6B1K - chains B and C of the 3 polymer chains in the assembly; structure by X-ray diffraction, 1.17 A resolution.

[Chain B (and C)]
Name: Macrophage migration inhibitory factor
Source organism: Homo sapiens
Notes: EC 5.3.2.1, 5.3.3.12; chain C of this document is another copy of the same molecule, construct and numbering; everything in this record applies to it too
UniProt: P14174 (MIF_HUMAN); residues 1-114 here correspond to UniProt positions 2-115 (UniProt number = residue number + 1)
Amino-acid sequence (114 residues; row label = number of the first residue in the row):
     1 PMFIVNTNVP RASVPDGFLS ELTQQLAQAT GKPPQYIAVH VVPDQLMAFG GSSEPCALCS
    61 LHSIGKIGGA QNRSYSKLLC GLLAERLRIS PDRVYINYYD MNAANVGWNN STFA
Swiss-Prot annotation at these positions:
  - active site: Pro1 (Proton acceptor)
  - binding site (substrate): Lys32, Ile64, Asn97
  - modified residue: Lys77 (N6-acetyllysine)
Small-molecule neighbours: C9G (2-[1-(4-hydroxyphenyl)-1H-1,2,3-triazol-4-yl]-7-methyl-1,7-naphthyridin-8(7H)-one): Pro1, Met2, Lys32, Pro33, Tyr36, His62, Ser63, Ile64, Met101, Val106, Phe113
What the authors report for this chain:
  - binding site for C9G: Lys32

[How chain B and chain C interact]
Contacting residue pairs (61; chain B residue first):
  Asn6(B) with His40(C)
  Gln45(B) with His40(C), hydrogen bond; Val42(C)
  Leu46(B) with Arg11(C); Leu19(C); His40(C); Val41(C), hydrogen bond (backbone-backbone)
  Met47(B) with Leu19(C), hydrophobic; Val39(C); His40(C)
  Ala48(B) with Leu19(C); Ala38(C); Val39(C), hydrogen bond (backbone-backbone)
  Phe49(B) with Gln35(C); Tyr36(C), hydrophobic; Ile37(C); Trp108(C)
  Gly50(B) with Pro34(C); Gln35(C); Ile37(C), hydrogen bond (backbone-backbone)
  Gly51(B) with Thr23(C)
  Leu58(B) with Met2(C), hydrophobic; Ala38(C), hydrophobic; His40(C)
  Ile67(B) with Asn105(C)
  Asn72(B) with Ala104(C), hydrogen bond (side chain-backbone); Asn105(C), hydrogen bond; Thr112(C)
  Arg73(B) with Asn110(C); Ser111(C); Thr112(C); Ala114(C), hydrogen bond (side chain-backbone)
  Ser76(B) with Gly107(C); Asn110(C); Ser111(C), hydrogen bond (side chain-backbone); Thr112(C)
  Lys77(B) with Asn110(C), hydrogen bond (backbone-backbone)
  Cys80(B) with Asn110(C)
  Pro91(B) with Asn109(C), hydrogen bond (backbone-backbone); Asn110(C)
  Asp92(B) with Trp108(C), hydrogen bond (backbone-side chain); Asn109(C)
  Val94(B) with Gly107(C); Trp108(C); Asn109(C)
  Tyr95(B) with Pro1(C); Met2(C), hydrophobic; Tyr36(C), hydrogen bond (side chain-backbone); Gly107(C); Trp108(C)
  Ile96(B) with Asn105(C); Val106(C); Gly107(C), hydrogen bond (backbone-backbone)
  Asn97(B) with Met2(C); His62(C), hydrogen bond; Met101(C); Asn105(C)
  Tyr98(B) with Met101(C); Asn105(C), hydrogen bond (backbone-backbone); Gly107(C)
  Tyr99(B) with His62(C), hydrogen bond
Other interface residues (no listed pair), chain B (28 interface residues in all): Cys59, Gly68, Gly69, Gly81, Arg93
Other interface residues (no listed pair), chain C (30 interface residues in all): Ser20, Pro43, Tyr99, Phe113

[In short]
Chain B and chain C form an interface of 28 and 30 residues respectively; the contacts include 16 hydrogen
bonds. Polar contacts include Gln45(B)-His40(C), Asn72(B)-Ala104(C) and Asn72(B)-Asn105(C). Chain B binds
compound C9G. Curated annotation (UniProt) lists active-site residue Pro1(B) and 3 substrate-binding residues
on chain B. The paper reports a binding site for C9G at Lys32(B).
Chain B and chain C are both Macrophage migration inhibitory factor (Homo sapiens); the structure, Macrophage
Migration Inhibitory Factor in Complex with a Naphthyridinone Inhibitor (3a), was determined by X-ray
diffraction (same publication as 6B1C and 6B2C).
